PDB entry 4J6R | X-ray diffraction, 1.64 A resolution | chains H and L of the 3 polymer chains in the assembly

== Chain H ==
Molecule: Heavy chain of antibody VRC23
Source organism: Homo sapiens
Notes: antibody fragment or engineered binder
Amino-acid sequence (224 residues; numbered 1 to 216 plus 8 insertion-coded residues; the number before each row is that of its first residue; a row labelled like 82A-82C holds insertion residues (82A, then the next letters in order)):
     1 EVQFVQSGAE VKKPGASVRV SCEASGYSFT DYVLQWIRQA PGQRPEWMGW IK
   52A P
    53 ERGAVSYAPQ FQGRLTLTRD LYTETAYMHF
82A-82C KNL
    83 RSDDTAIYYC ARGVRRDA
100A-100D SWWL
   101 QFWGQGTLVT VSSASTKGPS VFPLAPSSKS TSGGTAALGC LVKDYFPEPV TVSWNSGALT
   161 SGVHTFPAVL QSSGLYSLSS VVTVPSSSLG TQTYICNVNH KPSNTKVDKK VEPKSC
Not modelled in the structure: 215-216
Disulfides: Cys22-Cys92, Cys140-Cys196
Modified / non-standard residues: Glu1 (pyroglutamic acid; PCA)

== Chain L ==
Molecule: Light chain of antibody VRC23
Source organism: Homo sapiens
Notes: antibody fragment or engineered binder
Amino-acid sequence (210 residues; each row starts with the number of its first residue; note: 4 numbers in that range are skipped by the numbering (no residue carries them; nothing is unmodelled there)):
     1 EIVMTQSPVT VSVSRGGTAT LSCRASQGVG SDVAWYQHKP GQTPRLLIYG ASTRASGVPE
    61 RFSGSGFHVD FTLSISGLQP EDVAIYYCQQ Y
    96 ETFGQGTKVE IKRTVAAPSV FIFPPSDEQL KSGTASVVCL LNNFYPREAK VQWKVDNALQ
   156 SGNSQESVTE QDSKDSTYSL SSTLTLSKAD YEKHKVYACE VTHQGLSSPV TKSFNRGEC
Disulfides: Cys23-Cys88, Cys134-Cys194
Residues lining bound ligands: N-acetylglucosamine (NAG; 2-acetamido-2-deoxy-beta-D-glucopyranose): Gly28, Val29, Gly30, Asp32, Gln90, Tyr91

== How chain H and chain L interact ==
Contacting residue pairs (68):
  Gln39(H) - His38(L)  hydrogen bond
  Gln39(H) - Pro44(L)
  Gln39(H) - Tyr87(L)
  Gln43(H) - Tyr87(L)
  Arg44(H) - Tyr87(L)
  Arg44(H) - Phe98(L)  hydrogen bond (side chain-backbone)
  Arg44(H) - Gly99(L)
  Arg44(H) - Gln100(L)
  Pro45(H) - Tyr87(L)
  Pro45(H) - Phe98(L)
  Trp47(H) - Glu96(L)
  Tyr91(H) - Gln42(L)
  Tyr91(H) - Thr43(L)
  Tyr91(H) - Pro44(L)
  Val96(H) - Leu46(L)  hydrophobic
  Val96(H) - Tyr49(L)
  Arg97(H) - Tyr49(L)
  Trp100B(H) - Tyr36(L)  hydrogen bond (backbone-side chain)
  Trp100B(H) - Gln89(L)  hydrogen bond (backbone-side chain)
  Trp100B(H) - Tyr91(L)
  Trp100B(H) - Glu96(L)
  Trp100C(H) - Asp32(L)
  Trp100C(H) - Val33(L)
  Trp100C(H) - Ala34(L)  hydrophobic
  Trp100C(H) - Tyr36(L)
  Trp100C(H) - Leu46(L)
  Trp100C(H) - Tyr49(L)
  Trp100C(H) - Gly50(L)
  Trp100C(H) - Gln89(L)
  Trp100C(H) - Tyr91(L)
  Leu100D(H) - Tyr36(L)  hydrogen bond (backbone-side chain)
  Leu100D(H) - Leu46(L)
  Gln101(H) - Leu46(L)
  Gln101(H) - Ser56(L)
  Trp103(H) - Tyr36(L)  hydrophobic
  Trp103(H) - Thr43(L)
  Trp103(H) - Pro44(L)
  Phe122(H) - Ser121(L)
  Phe122(H) - Glu123(L)
  Phe122(H) - Gln124(L)
  Pro123(H) - Ser121(L)
  Leu124(H) - Phe118(L)
  Leu124(H) - Val133(L)  hydrophobic
  Ala125(H) - Phe118(L)
  Ser128(H) - Cys214(L)
  Ala137(H) - Phe116(L)  hydrophobic
  Ala137(H) - Phe118(L)
  Leu141(H) - Ser131(L)
  Lys143(H) - Gln124(L)
  Lys143(H) - Ser131(L)
  His164(H) - Asn137(L)  hydrogen bond
  His164(H) - Asn138(L)  hydrogen bond
  His164(H) - Ser174(L)  hydrogen bond
  Phe166(H) - Leu135(L)  hydrophobic
  Phe166(H) - Ser162(L)
  Phe166(H) - Thr164(L)
  Phe166(H) - Ser174(L)
  Phe166(H) - Leu175(L)  hydrophobic
  Phe166(H) - Ser176(L)
  Pro167(H) - Ser162(L)  hydrogen bond (backbone-side chain)
  Pro167(H) - Val163(L)
  Val169(H) - Gln160(L)
  Val169(H) - Glu161(L)
  Leu170(H) - Gln160(L)  hydrogen bond (backbone-side chain)
  Gln171(H) - Gln160(L)
  Val181(H) - Leu135(L)  hydrophobic
  Thr183(H) - Asn137(L)
  Lys214(H) - Asp122(L)  salt bridge
Interface residues without a listed pair, chain H (40 interface residues in all): Gly104, Gln105, Val121, Lys129, Thr135, Ala136, Leu138, Thr165, Ser179, Lys209
Interface residues without a listed pair, chain L (41 interface residues in all): Thr129, Ser208

== Summary ==
40 residues of chain H face 41 of chain L across their interface, with 10 hydrogen bonds and 1 salt bridge.
Among the polar pairs are Lys214(H)-Asp122(L), Gln39(H)-His38(L) and Arg44(H)-Phe98(L). Bound to chain L:
N-acetylglucosamine.
Here chain H is Heavy chain of antibody VRC23 and chain L is Light chain of antibody VRC23, both from Homo
sapiens. Entry 4J6R (Crystal structure of broadly and potently neutralizing antibody VRC23 in complex with
HIV-1 gp120) was determined by X-ray diffraction together with 4JB9 from the same study.
